PDB entry 4FAV | X-ray diffraction, 2.08 A resolution | chains A and D of the 6 polymer chains in the assembly

# Chain A
Protein: Methylamine utilization protein MauG
Source organism: Paracoccus denitrificans
Notes: EC 1.-.-.-
UniProt: Q51658 (MAUG_PARDP); residues 1-367 here correspond to UniProt positions 21-387 (UniProt number = residue number + 20)
Sequence (373 residues; each row starts with the number of its first residue):
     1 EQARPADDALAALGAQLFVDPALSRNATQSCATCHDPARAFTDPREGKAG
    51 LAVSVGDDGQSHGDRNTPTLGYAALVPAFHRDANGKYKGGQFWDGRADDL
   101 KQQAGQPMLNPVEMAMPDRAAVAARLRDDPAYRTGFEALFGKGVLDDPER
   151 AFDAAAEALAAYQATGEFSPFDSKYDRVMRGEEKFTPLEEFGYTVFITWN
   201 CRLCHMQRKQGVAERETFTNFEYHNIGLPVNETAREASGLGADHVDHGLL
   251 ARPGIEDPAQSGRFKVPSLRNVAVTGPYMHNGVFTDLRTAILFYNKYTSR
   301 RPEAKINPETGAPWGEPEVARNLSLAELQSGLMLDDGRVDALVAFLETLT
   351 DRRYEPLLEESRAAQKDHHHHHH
Unresolved in the structure: 1-5, 360-373
Construct notes: expression tag (368-373)
Covalently attached groups: heme c (HEC) linked to Cys-31, Cys-34, Cys-201, Cys-204
Ion coordination: heme c Fe site 1 near His-35 (its only coordinating residue here); Ca2+: Asn-66, Thr-275, Pro-277; heme c Fe site 2: His-205, Tyr-294
Residues lining bound ligands:
  - heme c (HEC), molecule 1: Gln-29, Ser-30, His-35, Ser-54, Val-55, Gly-56, Arg-65, Asn-66, Thr-67, Pro-68, Thr-69, Leu-70, Gln-91, Phe-92, Trp-93, Arg-96, Leu-100, Gln-103, Ala-104, Pro-107, Met-108, Glu-113, Met-114, Leu-159, Gln-163, Lys-265
  - heme c (HEC), molecule 2: Trp-93, Asn-200, His-205, His-224, Ile-226, Leu-228, Phe-264, Lys-265, Val-266, Pro-267, Leu-269, Val-272, Tyr-278, Met-279, His-280, Leu-287, Ala-290, Ile-291, Tyr-294, Ser-324, Glu-327, Leu-328, Leu-334, Leu-342, Leu-346
Curated features (UniProtKB/Swiss-Prot):
  - binding site (heme c): Cys-31, Cys-34, His-35, Cys-201, Cys-204, His-205, His-280
What the authors report for this chain:
  - mutagenesis - W199F: abolished catalytic activity on preMADH
  - mutagenesis - W199F: abolished catalytic activity on TTQ biosynthesis

# Chain D
Protein: Methylamine dehydrogenase heavy chain
Source organism: Paracoccus denitrificans
Notes: EC 1.4.99.3
UniProt: A1BB97 (A1BB97_PARDP); residues 2-386 here correspond to UniProt positions 33-417 (UniProt number = residue number + 31)
Sequence (385 residues; each row starts with the number of its first residue):
     2 DAPEAETQAQETQGQAAARAAAADLAAGQDDEPRILEAPAPDARRVYVND
    52 PAHFAAVTQQFVIDGEAGRVIGMIDGGFLPNPVVADDGSFIAHASTVFSR
   102 IARGERTDYVEVFDPVTLLPTADIELPDAPRFLVGTYPWMTSLTPDGKTL
   152 LFYQFSPAPAVGVVDLEGKAFKRMLDVPDCYHIFPTAPDTFFMHCRDGSL
   202 AKVAFGTEGTPEITHTEVFHPEDEFLINHPAYSQKAGRLVWPTYTGKIHQ
   252 IDLSSGDAKFLPAVEALTEAERADGWRPGGWQQVAYHRALDRIYLLVDQR
   302 DEWRHKTASRFVVVLDAKTGERLAKFEMGHEIDSINVSQDEKPLLYALST
   352 GDKTLYIHDAESGEELRSVNQLGHGPQVITTADMG
Unresolved in the structure: 2-10
Cystine bridges: Cys-181/Cys-196

# Interface between chain A and chain D
Pairs across the interface - 18 pairs, chain A then chain D:
  Phe-191(A) with Arg-197(D)
  Thr-298(A) with Pro-158(D)
  Arg-300(A) with Pro-158(D); Ala-159(D); Pro-160(D); Ala-161(D); Asp-177(D), salt bridge
  Arg-301(A) with Asp-177(D), salt bridge; Val-178(D), hydrogen bond (side chain-backbone)
  Gly-331(A) with Ser-157(D), hydrogen bond (backbone-side chain); Pro-158(D)
  Leu-332(A) with Phe-156(D), hydrophobic; Pro-158(D)
  Met-333(A) with Pro-158(D), hydrogen bond (backbone-backbone); Ala-159(D), hydrophobic
  Asp-335(A) with Asp-180(D)
  Arg-338(A) with Asp-180(D), salt bridge; Arg-197(D)
Other interface residues (no listed pair), chain A (10 interface residues in all): Pro-187
Other interface residues (no listed pair), chain D (13 interface residues in all): Gln-155, Tyr-182, Glu-223

# Overview
The interface between chain A and chain D involves 10 residues on one side and 13 on the other, with 3
hydrogen bonds and 3 salt bridges. Among the polar pairs are Arg-300(A)/Asp-177(D), Arg-301(A)/Asp-177(D) and
Arg-338(A)/Asp-180(D). The paper reports that W199F of chain A abolishes catalytic activity on preMADH; W199F
of chain A abolishes catalytic activity on TTQ biosynthesis.
Chain A is Methylamine utilization protein MauG and chain D is Methylamine dehydrogenase heavy chain, both
from Paracoccus denitrificans; the structure, Crystal Structure of WT MauG in Complex with Pre-Methylamine
Dehydrogenase Aged 50 Days, was determined by X-ray diffraction, deposited together with 4FA1, 4FA4, 4FA5,
4FA9, 4FAN and 4FB1.
